5G2F - chains A and B of the 3 polymer chains in the assembly; structure by X-ray diffraction, 1.85 A resolution.

# Chain A (and B)
Name: Type-IV like pilin TTHA1222
Organism: Thermus thermophilus
Notes: chain B of this document is another copy of the same molecule, construct and numbering; everything in this record applies to it too
UniProtKB: Q5SIZ2 (Q5SIZ2_THET8); residue numbers follow UniProt; this construct covers 38-123
Amino-acid sequence (95 residues; each row starts with the number of its first residue):
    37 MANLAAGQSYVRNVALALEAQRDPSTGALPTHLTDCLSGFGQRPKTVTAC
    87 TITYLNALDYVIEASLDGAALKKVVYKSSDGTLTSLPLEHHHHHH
Unresolved in the structure: 37, 124-131
Sequence notes: expression tag (37, 124-131)
Disulfides: C72-C86

# Chain A / chain B interface
Contacting residue pairs (33; chain A residue first):
  N49(A) - A38(B)
  A53(A) - A41(B)
  A53(A) - A42(B)
  A53(A) - S45(B)
  A56(A) - A42(B)  hydrophobic
  A56(A) - Q78(B)
  A56(A) - P80(B)
  Q57(A) - A42(B)  hydrogen bond (side chain-backbone)
  Q57(A) - S45(B)  hydrogen bond
  Q57(A) - Y46(B)
  Q57(A) - N49(B)
  Q57(A) - Q78(B)
  Q57(A) - P80(B)
  R58(A) - Q78(B)
  P60(A) - Q78(B)
  P66(A) - N49(B)
  H68(A) - L52(B)
  L69(A) - S45(B)
  L69(A) - R48(B)
  L69(A) - N49(B)
  L69(A) - L52(B)
  D71(A) - R48(B)  salt bridge
  S74(A) - R48(B)  hydrogen bond (backbone-side chain)
  G75(A) - A41(B)
  G75(A) - Q44(B)
  G75(A) - S45(B)  hydrogen bond (backbone-backbone)
  G75(A) - R48(B)
  G75(A) - L119(B)
  F76(A) - A41(B)
  F76(A) - Q44(B)  hydrogen bond (backbone-side chain)
  F76(A) - S45(B)
  G77(A) - A41(B)
  G77(A) - Q44(B)  hydrogen bond (backbone-side chain)
Other interface residues (no listed pair), chain A (16 interface residues in all): L52, D59
Other interface residues (no listed pair), chain B (13 interface residues in all): L40

# In short
16 residues of chain A and 13 residues of chain B are in contact, with 6 hydrogen bonds and 1 salt bridge.
Among the polar pairs are D71(A)-R48(B), Q57(A)-A42(B) and Q57(A)-S45(B).
Both chains are Type-IV like pilin TTHA1222 (Thermus thermophilus). Entry 5G2F (Type IV-like competence pilin
TTHA1222 from Thermus thermophilus) was determined by X-ray diffraction, deposited together with 5G23, 5G24
and 5G25.
